Entry 3VBH (X-ray diffraction, 2.30 A resolution); this record covers chains B and C of the 4 polymer chains in the assembly.

== Chain B ==
Name: Genome polyprotein, capsid protein VP2
Organism: Human enterovirus 71
UniProt: B2ZUN1 (B2ZUN1_9ENTO); residues 10-254 here correspond to UniProt positions 79-323 (UniProt number = residue number + 69)
Amino-acid sequence (245 residues; numbered 10 to 254; the number before each row is that of its first residue):
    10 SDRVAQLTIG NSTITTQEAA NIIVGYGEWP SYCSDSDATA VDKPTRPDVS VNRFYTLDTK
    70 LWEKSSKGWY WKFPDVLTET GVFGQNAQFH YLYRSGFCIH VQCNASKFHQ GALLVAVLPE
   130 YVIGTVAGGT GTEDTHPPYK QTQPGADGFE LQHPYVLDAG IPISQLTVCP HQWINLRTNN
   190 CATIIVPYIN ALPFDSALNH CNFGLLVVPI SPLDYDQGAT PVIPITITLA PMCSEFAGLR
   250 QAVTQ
From the paper describing this entry:
  - conformationally variable residues (order/disorder transition): Arg249

== Chain C ==
Name: Genome Polyprotein, vapsid protein VP3
Organism: Human enterovirus 71
UniProt: B2ZUN0 (B2ZUN0_9ENTO); residues 1-242 here correspond to UniProt positions 324-565 (UniProt number = residue number + 323)
Amino-acid sequence (242 residues; each row starts with the number of its first residue):
     1 GFPTELKPGT NQFLTTDDGV SAPILPNFHP TPCIHIPGEV RNLLELCQVE TILEVNNVPT
    61 NATSLMERLR FPVSAQAGKG ELCAVFRADP GRNGPWQSTL LGQLCGYYTQ WSGSLEVTFM
   121 FTGSFMATGK MLIAYTPPGG PLPKDRATAM LGTHVIWDFG LQSSVTLVIP WISNTHYRAH
   181 ARDGVFDYYT TGLVSIWYQT NYVVPIGAPN TAYIIALAAA QKNFTMKLCK DASDILQTGT
   241 IQ
Bound ions: K+: Val20, Ser21 (shared with 1 residue of chain A)
From the paper describing this entry:
  - conformationally variable residues (loop rearrangement): Pro170 to Gly192

== Chain B / chain C interface ==
Pairs across the interface - 73 pairs, chain B then chain C:
  Arg12(B) with Leu161(C)
  Tyr35(B) with Gly38(C)
  Glu37(B) with His35(C), salt bridge; Pro37(C)
  Asp46(B) with Ile34(C); His35(C), hydrogen bond (side chain-backbone)
  Lys116(B) with Ser124(C); Phe125(C), hydrogen bond (backbone-backbone); Met126(C), hydrogen bond (backbone-backbone)
  Phe117(B) with Ser124(C); Met126(C), hydrophobic; Pro205(C), hydrophobic; Ile206(C); Gly207(C); Pro209(C)
  His118(B) with Ser124(C)
  Gln119(B) with Thr122(C); Gly123(C); Ser124(C), hydrogen bond (side chain-backbone); Pro209(C); Thr211(C), hydrogen bond (side chain-backbone); Ala212(C)
  Gly120(B) with Thr122(C)
  Ala121(B) with Thr122(C)
  Pro163(B) with Met66(C), hydrophobic
  Tyr164(B) with Glu54(C), hydrogen bond; Leu65(C); Met66(C); Arg68(C)
  Ile172(B) with Leu69(C), hydrophobic
  Ser173(B) with Thr51(C); Ile52(C), hydrogen bond (backbone-backbone); Leu69(C); Ser98(C), hydrogen bond (side chain-backbone)
  Gln174(B) with Thr51(C); Ser98(C), hydrogen bond (side chain-backbone); Thr99(C); Leu100(C); Gln103(C)
  Thr176(B) with Val49(C); Glu50(C), hydrogen bond (side chain-backbone); Thr51(C)
  Val177(B) with Leu100(C), hydrophobic
  Trp182(B) with Ile52(C), hydrophobic; Met120(C), hydrophobic; Ile215(C), hydrophobic
  Asn184(B) with Met120(C); Phe121(C), hydrogen bond (side chain-backbone); Thr122(C)
  Arg186(B) with Phe121(C); Gly123(C); Ser124(C), hydrogen bond (side chain-backbone); Phe125(C); Ala127(C); Gly160(C), hydrogen bond (side chain-backbone)
  Thr187(B) with Ser163(C)
  Pro196(B) with Pro37(C), hydrophobic
  Tyr197(B) with Pro37(C)
  Asn199(B) with Ile36(C)
  Ala200(B) with Ile34(C)
  Leu201(B) with Ile34(C)
  Pro202(B) with Ile34(C)
  Ile219(B) with Met66(C), hydrophobic; Leu69(C), hydrophobic; Arg70(C); Ile215(C), hydrophobic
  Ser220(B) with Thr122(C), hydrogen bond; Tyr213(C)
  Asp223(B) with Pro209(C)
  Tyr224(B) with Pro209(C), hydrophobic
  Asp225(B) with Gly207(C); Ala208(C); Pro209(C)
Other interface residues (no listed pair), chain B (36 interface residues in all): Ile198, Val217, Pro218, Pro221
Other interface residues (no listed pair), chain C (43 interface residues in all): Gln97, Phe159, Tyr202, Leu217

== In short ==
Chain B and chain C form an interface of 36 and 43 residues respectively; the contacts include 14 hydrogen
bonds and 1 salt bridge. Among the polar pairs are Glu37(B)-His35(C), Asp46(B)-His35(C) and
Gln119(B)-Ser124(C). Val20(C) and Ser21(C) coordinate K+. The paper reports conformational variability at
Arg249(B) and Pro170(C).
Here chain B is Genome polyprotein, capsid protein VP2 and chain C is Genome Polyprotein, vapsid protein VP3,
both from Human enterovirus 71. Entry 3VBH (Crystal structure of formaldehyde treated human enterovirus 71
(space group R32)) was determined by X-ray diffraction, deposited together with 3VBF, 3VBO, 3VBR, 3VBS and
3VBU.
